PDB entry 8GOF | electron microscopy, 3.00 A resolution | chain A

[Chain A]
Molecule: Reduced folate transporter
From: Homo sapiens
Reference sequence: P41440 (S19A1_HUMAN); residue numbers follow UniProt; this construct covers 1-506
Chain sequence (544 residues; numbered -2 to 541; the number before each row is that of its first residue; numbers below 1 keep their minus sign (Met-2 is residue -2)):
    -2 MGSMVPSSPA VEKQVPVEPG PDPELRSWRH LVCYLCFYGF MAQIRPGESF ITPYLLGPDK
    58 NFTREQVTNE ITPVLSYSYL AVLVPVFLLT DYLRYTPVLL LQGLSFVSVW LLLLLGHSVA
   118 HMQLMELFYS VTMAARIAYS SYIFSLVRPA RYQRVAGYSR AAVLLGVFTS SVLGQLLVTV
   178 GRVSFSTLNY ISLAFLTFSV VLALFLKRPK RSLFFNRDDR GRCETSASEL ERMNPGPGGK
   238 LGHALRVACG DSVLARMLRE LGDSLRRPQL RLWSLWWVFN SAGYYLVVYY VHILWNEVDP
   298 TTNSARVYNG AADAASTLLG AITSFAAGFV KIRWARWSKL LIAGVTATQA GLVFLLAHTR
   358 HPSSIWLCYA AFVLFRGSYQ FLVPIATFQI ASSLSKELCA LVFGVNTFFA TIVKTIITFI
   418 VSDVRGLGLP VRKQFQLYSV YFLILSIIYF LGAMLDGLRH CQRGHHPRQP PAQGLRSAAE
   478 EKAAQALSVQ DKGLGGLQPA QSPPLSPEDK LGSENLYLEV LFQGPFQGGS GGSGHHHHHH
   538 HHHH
Unresolved in the structure: -2 to 18, 217-248, 458-541
Differences from the reference sequence: initiating methionine (-2); expression tag (-1 to 0, 507-541)
UniProt features mapped onto this chain:
  - region: Ala407 to Ser419 (Required for substrate-binding)
  - binding site (folate): Ile48, Thr49, Glu123, Arg133, Val164, Tyr281, Tyr282, Tyr286, Arg373, Gln377
  - binding site (2',3'-cGAMP): Arg133, Ile134, Ser137, Tyr149, Arg157, Tyr282, Ser321, Gln377, Pro381, Thr384, Lys393, Cys396, Phe400
  - modified residue: Met1 (N-acetylmethionine), Ser5 (Phosphoserine), Ser225 (Phosphoserine), Ser474 (Phosphoserine), Ser485 (Phosphoserine), Ser499 (Phosphoserine), Ser503 (Phosphoserine)
  - glycosylation: Asn58 (N-linked (GlcNAc...) asparagine)
Small-molecule neighbours: ly231514 (LYA; 2-{4-[2-(2-amino-4-oxo-4,7-dihydro-3H-pyrrolo[2,3-d]pyrimidin-5-yl)-ethyl]-benzoylamino}-pentanedioic acid): Ile48, Thr49, Leu52, Val64, Ile68, Thr69, Leu72, Met122, Glu123, Tyr126, Met130, Arg133, Val164, Tyr281, Tyr282, Val285, Tyr286, Asp310, Thr314, Arg373, Gln377

[In short]
Chain A binds ly231514. From UniProt: 10 folate-binding residues and 13 residues binding 2',3'-cGAMP.
Chain A is Reduced folate transporter (Homo sapiens); the structure, Structure of hSLC19A1+PMX, was determined
by electron microscopy (same publication as 7XPZ, 7XQ0, 7XQ1, 7XQ2 and 8GOE).
